2AR8 - chain A; structure by X-ray diffraction, 2.20 A resolution.

[Chain A]
Molecule: tryptophan halogenase PrnA
Organism: Pseudomonas fluorescens
UniProtKB: P95480 (P95480_PSEFL); residue numbers follow UniProt; this construct covers 1-538
Chain sequence (538 residues; numbered 1 to 538; the number before each row is that of its first residue):
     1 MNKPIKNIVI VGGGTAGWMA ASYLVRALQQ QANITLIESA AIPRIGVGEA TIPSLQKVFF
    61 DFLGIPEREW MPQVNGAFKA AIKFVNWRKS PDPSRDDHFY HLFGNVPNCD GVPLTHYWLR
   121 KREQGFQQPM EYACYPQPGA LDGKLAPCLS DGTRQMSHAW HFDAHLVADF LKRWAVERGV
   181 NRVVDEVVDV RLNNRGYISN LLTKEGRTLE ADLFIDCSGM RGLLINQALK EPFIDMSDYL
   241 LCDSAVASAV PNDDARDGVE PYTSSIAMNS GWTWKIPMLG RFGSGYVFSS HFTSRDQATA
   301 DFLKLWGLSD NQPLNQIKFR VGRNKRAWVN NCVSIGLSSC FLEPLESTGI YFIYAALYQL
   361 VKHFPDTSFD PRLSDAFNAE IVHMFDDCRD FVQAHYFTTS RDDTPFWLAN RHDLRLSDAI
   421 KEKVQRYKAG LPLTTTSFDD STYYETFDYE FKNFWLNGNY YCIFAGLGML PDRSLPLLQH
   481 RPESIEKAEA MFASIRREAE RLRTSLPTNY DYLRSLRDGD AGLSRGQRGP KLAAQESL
Disordered / not traced: 1, 519-538
UniProt features mapped onto this chain:
  - active site: K79
  - binding site (FAD): G13, T15, A16, S39, I42, I45, E49, A50, V187, L337, I350
  - binding site (7-chloro-L-tryptophan): K79, E346, Y443, Y444, E450, F454
  - binding site (L-tryptophan): E346, Y443, Y444, E450, F454
  - binding site (chloride): T348, G349
  - site: K79 (Role in guiding and activating HOCl), E346 (Important for activity)
  - mutagenesis: K79 (K79A: Loss of halogenase activity), W272 (W272A: No change in halogenase activity; W272F: No change in halogenase activity), W274 (W274A: No change in halogenase activity; W274F: No change in halogenase activity), E346 (E346D: Loss of halogenase activity; E346Q: The catalytic efficiency decreases by about two orders of magnitude, however the binding affinity is unchanged), S347 (S347A: Does not completely abolish halogenase activity)
Ligand contacts:
  - 7-chlorotryptophan (CTE): I52, P53, K79, I82, H101, L102, F103, E346, S347, Y443, Y444, E450, F454, W455, N459
  - FAD (flavin-adenine dinucleotide): V11, G12, G13, G14, T15, A16, G17, I37, E38, S39, I42, P43, R44, I45, V47, E49, A50, T51, A164, D185, E186, V187, C217, S218, G219, M220, R221, L223, A245, W274, I276, I317, I335, G336, L337, S338, F341, P344, S347, G349, I350, I353

[Overview]
Ligands of chain A: 7-chlorotryptophan and flavin-adenine dinucleotide. From UniProt: active-site residue K79,
11 FAD-binding residues, 6 residues binding 7-chloro-L-tryptophan and 5 L-tryptophan-binding residues.
Chain A is tryptophan halogenase PrnA (Pseudomonas fluorescens); the structure, The structure of tryptophan
7-halogenase (PrnA)suggests a mechanism for regioselective chlorination, was determined by X-ray diffraction,
deposited together with 2APG, 2AQJ and 2ARD.
